7YB7 - chains A and C; structure by X-ray diffraction, 2.20 A resolution.

[Chain A]
Name: Apoptosis regulator Bcl-2, Bcl-2-like protein 1
From: Homo sapiens
UniProt: chimeric construct of P10415, Q07817: residues 2-27 from P10415 (BCL2_HUMAN) positions 10-35 (UniProt number = residue number + 8); residues 28-41 from Q07817 positions 31-44 (UniProt number = residue number + 3); residues 42-153 from P10415 (BCL2_HUMAN) positions 92-203 (UniProt number = residue number + 50)
Amino-acid sequence (153 residues; numbered 1 to 153; the number before each row is that of its first residue):
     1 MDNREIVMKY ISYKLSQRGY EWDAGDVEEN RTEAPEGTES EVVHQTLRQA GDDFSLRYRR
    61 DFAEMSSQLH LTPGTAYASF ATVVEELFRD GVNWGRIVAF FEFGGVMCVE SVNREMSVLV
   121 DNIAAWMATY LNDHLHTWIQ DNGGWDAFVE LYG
Unresolved in the structure: 1, 23-38
Construct notes: initiating methionine (1); engineered mutation S12 (His20 in P10415), Q45 (Leu95 in P10415), L56 (Arg106 in P10415), G74 (Phe124 in P10415), Y77 (Arg127 in P10415), A78 (Gly128 in P10415), S79 (Arg129 in P10415), V118 (Pro168 in P10415), A125 (Leu175 in P10415), A128 (Thr178 in P10415), T129 (Glu179 in P10415), D133 (Arg183 in P10415)
Small-molecule neighbours: IQ8 (N-(2-acetamidoethyl)-4-(4,5-dihydro-1,3-thiazol-2-yl)benzamide): D90, G91, V92, N93, W94, G95, R96, W138, N142, L151, Y152
Swiss-Prot annotation at these positions:
  - motif: D2 to W22 (BH4), V43, H44, T46 to S55, R57 (BH3), E86 to G105 (BH1), T137 to Y152 (BH2)
  - site: D26, V27 (Cleavage)
  - region: V42 to R57 (Required for interaction with SEPTIN4 isoform ARTS. Required XIAP-mediated ubiquitination and apoptosis)

[Chain C]
Name: cp2 peptide
Amino-acid sequence (11 residues; numbered 2 to 12; the number before each row is that of its first residue):
     2 APIRYEWDEF C
Glycans and other covalent adducts: compound IQ8 linked to A2, C12

[Interface between chain A and chain C]
Residue-residue contacts (27):
  F54(A) with W8(C), hydrophobic
  Y58(A) with E7(C); W8(C), hydrophobic
  D61(A) with Y6(C); E7(C), hydrogen bond (side chain-backbone); W8(C)
  F62(A) with W8(C), hydrophobic
  M65(A) with W8(C), hydrophobic
  E86(A) with R5(C), hydrogen bond (backbone-side chain); Y6(C)
  L87(A) with R5(C), hydrogen bond (backbone-side chain); Y6(C); W8(C), hydrophobic
  D90(A) with P3(C); R5(C), salt bridge
  N93(A) with D9(C), hydrogen bond; C12(C)
  G95(A) with W8(C); C12(C)
  R96(A) with P3(C), hydrogen bond (side chain-backbone); R5(C); W8(C); D9(C), salt bridge
  A99(A) with W8(C), hydrophobic
  L151(A) with F11(C), hydrophobic
  Y152(A) with F11(C); C12(C)
Other interface residues (no listed pair), chain A (18 interface residues in all): R57, R60, R89, W94
The authors on this interface:
  - specific contacts: R60(A)-E7(C), D61(A)-E7(C) (hydrogen bond), L151(A)-F11(C) (hydrophobic contact), Y152(A)-F11(C) (hydrophobic contact)

[Summary]
The interface between chain A and chain C involves 18 residues on one side and 8 on the other, with 5 hydrogen
bonds and 2 salt bridges. Polar contacts include D90(A)-R5(C), R96(A)-D9(C) and D61(A)-E7(C). The authors
report a contact between R60(A) and E7(C); a hydrogen bond between D61(A) and E7(C); hydrophobic contacts
between L151(A) and F11(C) and Y152(A) and F11(C).
Here chain A is Apoptosis regulator Bcl-2, Bcl-2-like protein 1 (Homo sapiens) and chain C is cp2 peptide.
Entry 7YB7 (anti-apoptotic protein BCL-2-M12) was determined by X-ray diffraction, deposited together with
7Y8D, 7Y90, 7YA5, 7YAA and 7Y99.
